6N7W - chains H and P of the 4 polymer chains in the assembly; structure by electron microscopy, 4.50 A resolution (low resolution: residue-level contacts below are approximate; hydrogen-bond / salt-bridge calls are withheld).

Chain H:
Molecule: DNA-directed DNA polymerase
From: Enterobacteria phage T7
Notes: EC 2.7.7.7, 3.1.11.-; engineered mutation(s): D5A, E7A
UniProt: P00581 (DPOL_BPT7); residue numbers follow UniProt; this construct covers 1-704
Sequence (704 residues; numbered 1 to 704; the number before each row is that of its first residue):
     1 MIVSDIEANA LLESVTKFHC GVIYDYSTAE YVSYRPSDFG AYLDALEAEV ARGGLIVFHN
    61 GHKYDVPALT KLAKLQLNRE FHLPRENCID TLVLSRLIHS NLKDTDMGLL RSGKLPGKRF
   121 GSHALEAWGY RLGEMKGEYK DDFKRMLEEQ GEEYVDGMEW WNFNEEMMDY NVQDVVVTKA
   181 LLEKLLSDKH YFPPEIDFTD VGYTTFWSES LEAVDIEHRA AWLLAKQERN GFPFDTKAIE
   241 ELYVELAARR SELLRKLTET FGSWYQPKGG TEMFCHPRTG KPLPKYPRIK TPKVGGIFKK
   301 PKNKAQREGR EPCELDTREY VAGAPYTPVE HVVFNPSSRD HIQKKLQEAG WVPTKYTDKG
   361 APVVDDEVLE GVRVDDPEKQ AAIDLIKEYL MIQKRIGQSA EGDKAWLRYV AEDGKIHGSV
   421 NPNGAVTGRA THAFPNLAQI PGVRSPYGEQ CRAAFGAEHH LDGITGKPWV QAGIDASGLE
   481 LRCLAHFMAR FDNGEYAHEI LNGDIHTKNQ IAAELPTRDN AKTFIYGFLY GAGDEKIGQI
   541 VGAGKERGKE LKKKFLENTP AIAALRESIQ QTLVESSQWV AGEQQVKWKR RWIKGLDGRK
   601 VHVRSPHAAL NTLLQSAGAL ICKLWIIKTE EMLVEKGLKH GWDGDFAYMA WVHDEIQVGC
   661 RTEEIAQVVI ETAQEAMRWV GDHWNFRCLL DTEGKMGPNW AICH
Disordered / not traced: 112-113
Curated features (UniProtKB/Swiss-Prot):
  - binding site (Mg(2+)): Asp5, Glu7, Asp174, Asp475, Ala476, Asp654
  - binding site (substrate): His506, Arg518, Lys522, Tyr526
  - mutagenesis: His123 (H123S: 83% loss of exonuclease activity)
Metal / ion sites: Mg2+: Asp475, Ala476, Asp654 (together with dTTP)
Residues lining bound ligands: dTTP (TTP): Arg429, Asp475, Ala476, Ser477, Gly478, Leu479, Glu480, His506, Arg518, Lys522, Tyr526, Tyr530, Asp654
What the authors report for this chain:
  - binding site for the 76-nt DNA strand: Trp579
  - conformationally variable residues (loop rearrangement, order/disorder transition): Ser100 to Leu132, Glu575 to Gln585

Chain P:
Molecule: 25-nt DNA strand
Sequence (25 nucleotides; numbered 1 to 25; the number before each row is that of its first residue):
     1 GGTACAACTT GACGACATAG CGTGX
Modified positions: 2DA (2',3'-dideoxyadenosine-5'-monophosphate) at position 25

Chain H / chain P interface:
Residue-residue contacts (26):
  Lys290(H) - DT10(P)
  Pro292(H) - DT10(P)
  Lys293(H) - DT10(P)
  Val294(H) - DT9(P)
  Val294(H) - DT10(P)
  Arg307(H) - DG1(P)
  Tyr320(H) - DG11(P)
  Arg339(H) - DC21(P)
  Thr357(H) - DG20(P)
  Lys359(H) - DA19(P)
  Val363(H) - DC21(P)
  Val364(H) - DC21(P)
  Asp365(H) - DG22(P)
  Asp366(H) - DG22(P)
  Arg395(H) - DT23(P)
  Arg429(H) - 2DA_25(P)
  Ala438(H) - DG24(P)
  Gln439(H) - DG22(P)
  Gln439(H) - DT23(P)
  Ile440(H) - DG24(P)
  Pro441(H) - DT23(P)
  Pro441(H) - DG24(P)
  Gly442(H) - DG24(P)
  His653(H) - 2DA_25(P)
  Asp654(H) - 2DA_25(P)
  His704(H) - 2DA_25(P)
Interface residues without a listed pair, chain H (25 interface residues in all): Tyr326, Lys394

In short:
25 residues of chain H and 11 residues of chain P are in contact. Chain H binds dTTP. Curated annotation
(UniProt) lists 6 Mg2+-binding residues, 4 substrate-binding residues and one mutagenesis site on chain H.
From the paper: a binding site for the 76-nt DNA strand at Trp579(H); conformational variability at Ser100(H)
and Glu575(H).
Here chain H is DNA-directed DNA polymerase (Enterobacteria phage T7) and chain P is a 25-nt DNA strand. Entry
6N7W (Structure of bacteriophage T7 leading-strand DNA polymerase (D5A/E7A)/Trx in complex with a DNA fork and
incoming ...) was determined by electron microscopy (same publication as 6N7I, 6N7N, 6N7S, 6N7T, 6N7V, 6N9U
and 3 further entries).
